Entry 1OHW (X-ray diffraction, 2.30 A resolution); this record covers chains A and B.

== Chain A (and B) ==
Protein: 4-aminobutyrate aminotransferase
From: Sus scrofa
Notes: EC 2.6.1.19; chain B of this document is another copy of the same molecule, construct and numbering; everything in this record applies to it too
Reference sequence: P80147 (GABT_PIG); residues 1-472 here correspond to UniProt positions 29-500 (UniProt number = residue number + 28)
Chain sequence (472 residues; each row starts with the number of its first residue):
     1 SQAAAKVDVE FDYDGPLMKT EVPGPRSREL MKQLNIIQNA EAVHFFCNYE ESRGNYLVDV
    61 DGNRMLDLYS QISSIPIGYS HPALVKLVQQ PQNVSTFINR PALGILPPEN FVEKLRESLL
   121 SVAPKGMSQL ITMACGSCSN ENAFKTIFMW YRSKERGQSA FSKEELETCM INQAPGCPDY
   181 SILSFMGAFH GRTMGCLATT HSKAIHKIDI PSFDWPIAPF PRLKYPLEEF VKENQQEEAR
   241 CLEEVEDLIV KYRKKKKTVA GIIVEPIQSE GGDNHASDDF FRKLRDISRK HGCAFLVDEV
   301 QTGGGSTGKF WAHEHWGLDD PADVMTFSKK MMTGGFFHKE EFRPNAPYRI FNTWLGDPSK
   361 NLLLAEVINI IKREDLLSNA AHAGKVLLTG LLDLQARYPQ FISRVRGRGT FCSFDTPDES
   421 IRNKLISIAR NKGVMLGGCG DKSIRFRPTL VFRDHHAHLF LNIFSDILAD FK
Disordered / not traced: 1-10, 472
Covalent attachments: 4-amino hexanoic acid (VIG) linked to Lys329
Bound ions: 2Fe-2S cluster Fe: Cys135, Cys138 (shared with Cys135(B), Cys138(B) of chain B)
Small-molecule neighbours:
  - 2Fe-2S cluster (FES): Ala134, Cys135, Cys138
  - pyridoxal phosphate / 4-amino hexanoic acid, molecule 1: Ile72, Cys135, Gly136, Ser137, Asn140, Phe189, His190, Gly191, Arg192, Glu265, Glu270, Asp298, Val300, Gln301
  - pyridoxal phosphate / 4-amino hexanoic acid, molecule 2: Phe351, Asn352, Thr353
Swiss-Prot annotation at these positions:
  - binding site ([2Fe-2S] cluster): Cys135, Cys138
  - binding site (pyridoxal 5'-phosphate): Gly136, Ser137, Thr353
  - binding site (substrate): Arg192
  - modified residue: Lys203 (N6-succinyllysine), Lys224 (N6-acetyllysine), Lys251 (N6-acetyllysine), Lys290 (N6-acetyllysine), Lys329 (N6-(pyridoxal phosphate)lysine), Lys385 (N6-acetyllysine), Lys424 (N6-acetyllysine), Lys442 (N6-acetyllysine)
Reported in the primary citation:
  - binding site for 4-amino hexanoic acid: Lys329
  - 2Fe-2S cluster coordination: Cys135
  - conformationally variable residues: Phe189, Arg192

== Chain A / chain B interface ==
Pairs across the interface - 226 pairs, chain A then chain B:
  Leu30(A) - Glu109(B)
  Gln33(A) - Arg116(B)  hydrogen bond
  Leu34(A) - Val112(B)  hydrophobic
  Asn35(A) - Arg343(B)  hydrogen bond (backbone-side chain)
  Ile36(A) - Gln129(B)  hydrogen bond (backbone-side chain)
  Ile36(A) - Arg343(B)
  Ile37(A) - Leu120(B)  hydrophobic
  Ile37(A) - Gln129(B)
  Ile37(A) - Leu130(B)  hydrogen bond (backbone-backbone)
  Gln38(A) - Gln129(B)
  Gln38(A) - Leu130(B)  hydrogen bond (side chain-backbone)
  Gln38(A) - Ile131(B)
  Gln38(A) - Arg343(B)  hydrogen bond (backbone-side chain)
  Asn39(A) - Arg343(B)
  Asn39(A) - Pro344(B)  hydrogen bond (side chain-backbone)
  Asn39(A) - Asn345(B)
  Glu41(A) - Pro347(B)
  Ala42(A) - Gly104(B)
  Ala42(A) - Ile105(B)
  Ala42(A) - Pro347(B)
  Ala42(A) - Tyr348(B)
  Val43(A) - Gly104(B)
  Val43(A) - Ile105(B)
  Val43(A) - Pro107(B)
  His44(A) - Ile105(B)  hydrogen bond (backbone-backbone)
  His44(A) - Tyr348(B)
  Phe45(A) - Ile105(B)
  Phe45(A) - Leu106(B)  hydrophobic
  Phe45(A) - Pro107(B)
  Phe46(A) - Pro107(B)
  Phe46(A) - Pro108(B)
  Cys47(A) - Leu106(B)  hydrophobic
  Cys47(A) - Pro107(B)  hydrogen bond (backbone-backbone)
  Cys47(A) - Pro108(B)
  Cys47(A) - Glu109(B)  hydrogen bond (backbone-backbone)
  Tyr49(A) - Ser95(B)  hydrogen bond (backbone-side chain)
  Tyr49(A) - Asn99(B)  hydrogen bond (backbone-side chain)
  Tyr49(A) - Pro101(B)
  Tyr49(A) - Leu106(B)  hydrogen bond (side chain-backbone)
  Tyr49(A) - Pro108(B)  hydrophobic
  Glu50(A) - Ser95(B)  hydrogen bond (backbone-side chain)
  Val60(A) - Glu109(B)
  Tyr69(A) - Ile105(B)  hydrophobic
  Gln71(A) - Pro101(B)
  Gln71(A) - Ala102(B)  hydrogen bond (side chain-backbone)
  Gln71(A) - Leu106(B)
  Ile72(A) - Ala102(B)  hydrophobic
  Ile72(A) - Ile105(B)  hydrophobic
  Ser74(A) - Trp354(B)
  Ile75(A) - Arg100(B)
  Tyr79(A) - Asn99(B)
  Ser80(A) - Ile98(B)
  Ser80(A) - Asn99(B)  hydrogen bond (backbone-side chain)
  Leu84(A) - Ile98(B)
  Val85(A) - Ile98(B)  hydrophobic
  Val88(A) - Ile98(B)  hydrophobic
  Ser95(A) - Tyr49(B)
  Ser95(A) - Glu50(B)
  Phe97(A) - Phe97(B)  hydrophobic
  Phe97(A) - Leu363(B)
  Ile98(A) - Ser80(B)
  Ile98(A) - Leu84(B)
  Ile98(A) - Val85(B)  hydrophobic
  Ile98(A) - Val88(B)  hydrophobic
  Asn99(A) - Tyr49(B)  hydrogen bond (side chain-backbone)
  Asn99(A) - Tyr79(B)
  Asn99(A) - Ser80(B)  hydrogen bond (side chain-backbone)
  Arg100(A) - Ile75(B)
  Arg100(A) - Lys360(B)
  Pro101(A) - Tyr49(B)
  Pro101(A) - Gln71(B)
  Ala102(A) - Gln71(B)  hydrogen bond (backbone-side chain)
  Ala102(A) - Ile72(B)  hydrophobic
  Gly104(A) - Ala42(B)
  Gly104(A) - Val43(B)
  Ile105(A) - Ala42(B)
  Ile105(A) - Val43(B)
  Ile105(A) - His44(B)  hydrogen bond (backbone-backbone)
  Ile105(A) - Phe45(B)
  Ile105(A) - Tyr69(B)  hydrophobic
  Ile105(A) - Ile72(B)  hydrophobic
  Leu106(A) - His44(B)
  Leu106(A) - Phe45(B)  hydrophobic
  Leu106(A) - Cys47(B)  hydrophobic
  Leu106(A) - Tyr49(B)  hydrogen bond (backbone-side chain)
  Leu106(A) - Gln71(B)
  Pro107(A) - Val43(B)
  Pro107(A) - Phe45(B)
  Pro107(A) - Phe46(B)
  Pro107(A) - Cys47(B)  hydrogen bond (backbone-backbone)
  Pro108(A) - Phe46(B)
  Pro108(A) - Cys47(B)
  Pro108(A) - Tyr49(B)  hydrophobic
  Glu109(A) - Leu30(B)
  Glu109(A) - Cys47(B)  hydrogen bond (backbone-backbone)
  Glu109(A) - Val60(B)
  Val112(A) - Leu34(B)  hydrophobic
  Arg116(A) - Gln33(B)  hydrogen bond
  Leu120(A) - Ile37(B)  hydrophobic
  Gln129(A) - Ile36(B)  hydrogen bond (side chain-backbone)
  Gln129(A) - Ile37(B)
  Gln129(A) - Gln38(B)
  Leu130(A) - Ile37(B)  hydrogen bond (backbone-backbone)
  Leu130(A) - Gln38(B)  hydrogen bond (backbone-side chain)
  Ile131(A) - Gln38(B)
  Ala134(A) - Trp354(B)
  Glu141(A) - Thr193(B)
  Glu141(A) - Met194(B)  hydrogen bond (side chain-backbone)
  Phe144(A) - Met194(B)  hydrophobic
  Lys145(A) - Arg192(B)  hydrogen bond (side chain-backbone)
  Lys145(A) - Ile210(B)
  Phe148(A) - Met194(B)  hydrophobic
  Phe148(A) - Asp209(B)
  Phe148(A) - Pro211(B)
  Arg152(A) - Asp209(B)  salt bridge
  Arg156(A) - Asp209(B)  salt bridge
  Phe161(A) - Ile208(B)  hydrophobic
  Phe161(A) - Asp209(B)
  Leu166(A) - Ala204(B)
  Leu166(A) - Ile208(B)  hydrophobic
  Cys169(A) - Ala204(B)
  Cys169(A) - Lys207(B)
  Cys169(A) - Ile208(B)  hydrophobic
  Met170(A) - Met186(B)  hydrophobic
  Met170(A) - His201(B)  hydrogen bond (backbone-side chain)
  Met170(A) - Ser202(B)
  Met170(A) - Lys203(B)
  Met170(A) - Ala204(B)
  Ile171(A) - Ile217(B)  hydrophobic
  Asn172(A) - Ala198(B)  hydrogen bond (side chain-backbone)
  Asn172(A) - His201(B)
  Asn172(A) - Lys207(B)  hydrogen bond
  Asn172(A) - Ser212(B)  hydrogen bond
  Asn172(A) - Phe213(B)  hydrogen bond (side chain-backbone)
  Gly176(A) - Ile208(B)
  Gly176(A) - Asp209(B)  hydrogen bond (backbone-backbone)
  Cys177(A) - Ile210(B)
  Cys177(A) - Ser212(B)
  Pro178(A) - Asp209(B)
  Pro178(A) - Ile210(B)
  Pro178(A) - Pro211(B)
  Tyr180(A) - Pro211(B)
  Met186(A) - Met170(B)  hydrophobic
  Met186(A) - Ile171(B)  hydrophobic
  Arg192(A) - Lys145(B)  hydrogen bond (backbone-side chain)
  Arg192(A) - Tyr348(B)  hydrogen bond (side chain-backbone)
  Arg192(A) - Arg349(B)
  Arg192(A) - Phe351(B)  hydrogen bond (side chain-backbone)
  Thr193(A) - Glu141(B)
  Met194(A) - Glu141(B)  hydrogen bond (backbone-side chain)
  Met194(A) - Phe144(B)  hydrophobic
  Met194(A) - Phe148(B)  hydrophobic
  Met194(A) - Gly195(B)
  Met194(A) - Trp215(B)  hydrophobic
  Gly195(A) - Met194(B)
  Ala198(A) - Asn172(B)  hydrogen bond (backbone-side chain)
  His201(A) - Met170(B)  hydrogen bond (side chain-backbone)
  His201(A) - Asn172(B)
  Ser202(A) - Met170(B)
  Lys203(A) - Met170(B)
  Ala204(A) - Leu166(B)
  Ala204(A) - Cys169(B)
  Ala204(A) - Met170(B)
  Ile205(A) - Phe161(B)  hydrophobic
  Ile205(A) - Tyr348(B)
  Ile205(A) - Arg349(B)
  His206(A) - Tyr348(B)
  Lys207(A) - Cys169(B)
  Lys207(A) - Asn172(B)  hydrogen bond
  Ile208(A) - Phe161(B)  hydrophobic
  Ile208(A) - Glu165(B)
  Ile208(A) - Leu166(B)  hydrophobic
  Ile208(A) - Cys169(B)  hydrophobic
  Ile208(A) - Gly176(B)
  Ile208(A) - Arg349(B)  hydrogen bond (backbone-side chain)
  Asp209(A) - Phe148(B)
  Asp209(A) - Arg152(B)  salt bridge
  Asp209(A) - Arg156(B)  salt bridge
  Asp209(A) - Gly176(B)  hydrogen bond (backbone-backbone)
  Asp209(A) - Pro178(B)
  Asp209(A) - Arg349(B)  salt bridge
  Ile210(A) - Lys145(B)
  Ile210(A) - Cys177(B)
  Ile210(A) - Pro178(B)
  Pro211(A) - Phe148(B)
  Pro211(A) - Pro178(B)
  Pro211(A) - Tyr180(B)
  Ser212(A) - Asn172(B)  hydrogen bond
  Ser212(A) - Cys177(B)
  Ser212(A) - Phe213(B)
  Phe213(A) - Asn172(B)  hydrogen bond (backbone-side chain)
  Phe213(A) - Ser212(B)
  Phe213(A) - Phe213(B)  hydrophobic
  Trp215(A) - Met194(B)  hydrophobic
  Ile217(A) - Ile171(B)  hydrophobic
  Ser328(A) - Trp354(B)
  Lys329(A) - Thr353(B)  hydrogen bond
  Lys329(A) - Trp354(B)
  Met332(A) - Trp354(B)
  Arg343(A) - Asn35(B)  hydrogen bond (side chain-backbone)
  Arg343(A) - Ile36(B)
  Arg343(A) - Gln38(B)  hydrogen bond (side chain-backbone)
  Arg343(A) - Asn39(B)
  Pro344(A) - Asn39(B)
  Pro347(A) - Asn39(B)
  Pro347(A) - Glu41(B)
  Pro347(A) - Ile205(B)
  Tyr348(A) - Ala42(B)
  Tyr348(A) - Arg192(B)  hydrogen bond (backbone-side chain)
  Tyr348(A) - Ile205(B)
  Tyr348(A) - His206(B)
  Arg349(A) - Arg192(B)
  Arg349(A) - Ile205(B)
  Arg349(A) - Ile208(B)  hydrogen bond (side chain-backbone)
  Arg349(A) - Asp209(B)  salt bridge
  Phe351(A) - Arg192(B)  hydrogen bond (backbone-side chain)
  Thr353(A) - Lys329(B)  hydrogen bond
  Trp354(A) - Ser74(B)
  Trp354(A) - Ala134(B)
  Trp354(A) - Ser328(B)
  Trp354(A) - Lys329(B)
  Trp354(A) - Met332(B)
  Asp357(A) - Lys360(B)  salt bridge
  Lys360(A) - Arg100(B)
  Lys360(A) - Asp357(B)  salt bridge
  Leu363(A) - Phe97(B)
Interface residues without a listed pair, chain A (115 interface residues in all): Ala40, Leu57, His81, Gln92, Val94, Thr96, Phe111, Ser128, Cys135, Cys138, Met149, Glu165, Leu197, Asn345, Ala346, Met435
Interface residues without a listed pair, chain B (113 interface residues in all): Leu57, His81, Gln92, Val94, Thr96, Phe111, Ser128, Cys135, Met149, Leu197, Ala346, Met435

== In short ==
115 residues of chain A face 113 of chain B across their interface, with 53 hydrogen bonds and 8 salt bridges.
Among the polar pairs are Arg152(A)-Asp209(B), Arg156(A)-Asp209(B) and Asp209(A)-Arg349(B). From the paper: a
binding site for 4-amino hexanoic acid at Lys329(A); 2Fe-2S cluster coordination by Cys135(A).
Both chains are 4-aminobutyrate aminotransferase (Sus scrofa). Entry 1OHW (4-AMINOBUTYRATE-AMINOTRANSFERASE
inactivated by gamma-vinyl GABA) was determined by X-ray diffraction (same publication as 1OHV and 1OHY).
